Entry 1PYO (X-ray diffraction, 1.65 A resolution); this record covers chains B and D of the 6 polymer chains in the assembly.

== Chain B (and D) ==
Molecule: Caspase-2
From: Homo sapiens
Notes: EC 3.4.22.-; fragment: subunit p12, sequence database residues 331-435; chain D of this document is another copy of the same molecule, construct and numbering; everything in this record applies to it too
UniProt: P42575 (CASP2_HUMAN); residues 201-305 here correspond to UniProt positions 348-452 (UniProt number = residue number + 147)
Chain sequence (105 residues; numbered 201 to 305; the number before each row is that of its first residue):
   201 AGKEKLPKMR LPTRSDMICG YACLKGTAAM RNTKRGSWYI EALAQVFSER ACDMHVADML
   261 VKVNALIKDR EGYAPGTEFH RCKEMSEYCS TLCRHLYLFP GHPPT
Disordered / not traced: 201-206, 305 (chain D: 201-206)

== Interface between chain B and chain D ==
Residue-residue contacts (76):
  Lys-208(B) with Arg-281(D), hydrogen bond (backbone-side chain)
  Met-209(B) with Asp-269(D)
  Arg-210(B) with Arg-281(D); Lys-283(D), hydrogen bond (backbone-side chain)
  Leu-211(B) with Lys-268(D); Lys-283(D)
  Pro-212(B) with Lys-268(D); Lys-283(D); Glu-284(D); Met-285(D), hydrophobic
  Arg-214(B) with Leu-224(D); Met-285(D)
  Ser-215(B) with Lys-268(D); Met-285(D)
  Asp-216(B) with Lys-268(D), salt bridge
  Leu-224(B) with Arg-214(D); Thr-291(D)
  His-255(B) with Asp-258(D), salt bridge
  Ala-257(B) with Tyr-288(D)
  Asp-258(B) with His-255(D), salt bridge; His-295(D)
  Val-261(B) with Leu-292(D); Cys-293(D); Arg-294(D)
  Asn-264(B) with Ser-290(D), hydrogen bond (side chain-backbone); Thr-291(D); Leu-292(D), hydrogen bond (side chain-backbone); Cys-293(D)
  Ala-265(B) with Cys-293(D)
  Lys-268(B) with Met-209(D); Leu-211(D); Pro-212(D); Ser-215(D); Asp-216(D), salt bridge; Cys-293(D)
  Asp-269(B) with Met-209(D)
  Glu-271(B) with Met-209(D)
  Arg-281(B) with Pro-207(D); Lys-208(D), hydrogen bond (side chain-backbone); Arg-210(D)
  Lys-283(B) with Arg-210(D), hydrogen bond (side chain-backbone); Leu-211(D); Pro-212(D)
  Glu-284(B) with Pro-212(D)
  Met-285(B) with Pro-212(D), hydrophobic; Arg-214(D); Thr-291(D); Cys-293(D), hydrophobic
  Ser-286(B) with Thr-291(D)
  Glu-287(B) with Cys-289(D); Ser-290(D); Thr-291(D)
  Tyr-288(B) with Ala-257(D); Tyr-288(D), hydrogen bond; Cys-289(D); Ser-290(D), hydrogen bond (backbone-backbone)
  Cys-289(B) with Glu-287(D); Tyr-288(D); Cys-289(D), disulfide
  Ser-290(B) with Asn-264(D), hydrogen bond (backbone-side chain); Glu-287(D); Tyr-288(D), hydrogen bond (backbone-backbone)
  Thr-291(B) with Leu-224(D); Asn-264(D); Met-285(D); Ser-286(D); Glu-287(D)
  Leu-292(B) with Val-261(D); Asn-264(D), hydrogen bond (backbone-side chain)
  Cys-293(B) with Val-261(D); Asn-264(D); Ala-265(D); Lys-268(D); Met-285(D), hydrophobic
  Arg-294(B) with Val-261(D)
  His-295(B) with Asp-258(D), salt bridge
Cross-chain cystine bridges: Cys-289(B)/Cys-289(D)

== Summary ==
The chain B/chain D interface involves 32 residues from each chain; the contacts include 1 disulfide bond, 11
hydrogen bonds and 5 salt bridges. Polar pairs include Asp-216(B)/Lys-268(D), His-255(B)/Asp-258(D) and
His-295(B)/Asp-258(D).
Chain B and chain D are both Caspase-2 (Homo sapiens); the structure, Crystal Structure of Human Caspase-2 in
Complex with Acetyl-Leu-Asp-Glu-Ser-Asp-cho, was determined by X-ray diffraction.
